Entry 6WN4 (X-ray diffraction, 2.80 A resolution); this record covers chains A and C of the 3 polymer chains in the assembly.

== Chain A ==
Molecule: 5D2 fab heavy chain
From: Mus musculus
Notes: antibody fragment or engineered binder
Chain sequence (222 residues; row label = number of the first residue in the row):
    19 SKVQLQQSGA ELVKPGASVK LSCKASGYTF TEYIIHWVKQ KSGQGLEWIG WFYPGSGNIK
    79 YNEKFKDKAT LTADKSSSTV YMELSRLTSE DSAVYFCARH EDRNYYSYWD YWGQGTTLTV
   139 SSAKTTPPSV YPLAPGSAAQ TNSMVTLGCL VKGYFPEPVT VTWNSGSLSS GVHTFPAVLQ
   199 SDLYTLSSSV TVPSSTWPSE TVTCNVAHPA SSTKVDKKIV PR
Unresolved in the structure: 19, 154-159, 240
Disulfides: Cys-41/Cys-115, Cys-167/Cys-222

== Chain C ==
Molecule: Lipoprotein lipase peptide
Notes: fragment: tryptophan-rich lipid-binding loop
UniProtKB: P06858 (LIPL_HUMAN); residue numbers follow UniProt; this construct covers 410-423
Chain sequence (14 residues; each row starts with the number of its first residue):
   410 KSDSYFSWSD WWSS
Unresolved in the structure: 410-411, 423
What the authors report for this chain:
  - contacts within the chain: Ser-416/Ser-418 (hydrogen bond), Phe-415/Trp-420 (hydrophobic contact)
  - mutagenesis - S418P: abolished binding to 5D2 fab heavy chain (chain A)
  - mutagenesis - W420A (50-fold): decreased binding to 5D2 fab heavy chain (chain A) (citing earlier work)

== Interface between chain A and chain C ==
Residue-residue contacts (25; chain A residue first):
  Ile-52(A) / Trp-417(C)  hydrophobic
  Ile-52(A) / Ser-418(C)
  His-54(A) / Trp-421(C)
  Trp-69(A) / Ser-418(C)
  Trp-69(A) / Trp-421(C)
  Tyr-71(A) / Ser-418(C)
  Asn-76(A) / Ser-418(C)  hydrogen bond (side chain-backbone)
  Asn-76(A) / Ser-422(C)  hydrogen bond
  Lys-78(A) / Trp-421(C)  hydrogen bond (side chain-backbone)
  His-118(A) / Trp-417(C)  hydrogen bond
  His-118(A) / Trp-421(C)
  Glu-119(A) / Trp-417(C)
  Asp-120(A) / Phe-415(C)
  Asp-120(A) / Ser-416(C)  hydrogen bond
  Asp-120(A) / Trp-417(C)  hydrogen bond (backbone-backbone)
  Asp-120(A) / Ser-418(C)  hydrogen bond
  Arg-121(A) / Asp-412(C)  salt bridge
  Arg-121(A) / Ser-413(C)  hydrogen bond (backbone-side chain)
  Arg-121(A) / Tyr-414(C)
  Arg-121(A) / Phe-415(C)  hydrogen bond (side chain-backbone)
  Asn-122(A) / Phe-415(C)
  Asn-122(A) / Trp-417(C)  hydrogen bond (backbone-side chain)
  Tyr-123(A) / Phe-415(C)  hydrophobic
  Tyr-123(A) / Trp-417(C)
  Ser-125(A) / Trp-417(C)
The authors on this interface:
  - specific contacts: Ile-52(A)/Trp-417(C) (hydrophobic contact), Ile-52(A)/Ser-418(C) (hydrophobic contact), Trp-69(A)/Ser-418(C) (hydrophobic contact), Tyr-71(A)/Ser-418(C) (hydrophobic contact), Asp-120(A)/Trp-417(C) (backbone contact), Asn-122(A)/Trp-417(C) (backbone contact)
  - epitope / paratope residues, chain A: Ile-52(A), His-54(A), Trp-69(A), Tyr-71(A), Asp-120(A), Asn-122(A)
  - epitope / paratope residues, chain C: Trp-417(C), Ser-418(C)

== Overview ==
Chain A and chain C form an interface of 13 and 9 residues respectively, with 10 hydrogen bonds and 1 salt
bridge. Polar pairs include Arg-121(A)/Asp-412(C), Asn-76(A)/Ser-418(C) and Asn-76(A)/Ser-422(C). The authors
report hydrophobic contacts between Ile-52(A) and Trp-417(C), Ile-52(A) and Ser-418(C) and Trp-69(A) and
Ser-418(C) among others; backbone contacts between Asp-120(A) and Trp-417(C) and Asn-122(A) and Trp-417(C).
From the paper: S418P of chain C abolishes binding to 5D2 fab heavy chain (chain A); epitope/paratope residues
Ile-52(A), His-54(A) and Trp-417(C) among others.
Here chain A is 5D2 fab heavy chain (Mus musculus) and chain C is Lipoprotein lipase peptide. Entry 6WN4
(Structural basis for the binding of monoclonal antibody 5D2 to the tryptophan-rich lipid-binding loop in
lipoprotein ...) was determined by X-ray diffraction, deposited together with 6WT3.
